PDB entry 1UJQ | X-ray diffraction, 2.10 A resolution | chains B and D of the 4 polymer chains in the assembly

== Chain B (and D) ==
Protein: Probable methylisocitrate lyase
Source organism: Salmonella enterica subsp. enterica serovar Typhimurium
Notes: EC 4.1.3.30; chain D of this document is another copy of the same molecule, construct and numbering; everything in this record applies to it too
Reference sequence: Q56062 (PRPB_SALTY); residues 2-295 here correspond to UniProt positions 1-294 (UniProt number = residue number - 1)
Sequence (305 residues; numbered -1 to 303; the number before each row is that of its first residue; numbers below 1 keep their minus sign (Met-1 is residue -1)):
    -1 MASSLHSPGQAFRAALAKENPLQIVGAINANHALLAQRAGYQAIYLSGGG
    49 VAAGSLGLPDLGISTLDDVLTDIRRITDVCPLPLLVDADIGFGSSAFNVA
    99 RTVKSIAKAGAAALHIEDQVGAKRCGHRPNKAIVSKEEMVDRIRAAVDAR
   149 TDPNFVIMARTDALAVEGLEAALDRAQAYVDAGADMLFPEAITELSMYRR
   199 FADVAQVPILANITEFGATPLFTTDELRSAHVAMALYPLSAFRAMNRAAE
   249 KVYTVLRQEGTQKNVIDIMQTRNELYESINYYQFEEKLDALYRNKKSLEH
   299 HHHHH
Not modelled in the structure: -1 to 4, 119-129, 284-303 (chain D: -1 to 3, 119-129, 283-303)
Sequence notes: cloning artifact (-1 to 1); expression tag (296-303)

== Interface between chain B and chain D ==
Contacting residue pairs - 12 pairs, chain B then chain D:
  Leu56(B) with Arg99(D)
  Leu59(B) with Phe95(D)
  Gly60(B) with Asn96(D)
  Ile61(B) with Phe95(D), hydrophobic; Arg99(D)
  Asp65(B) with Asp65(D)
  Phe95(B) with Leu59(D), hydrophobic; Ile61(D), hydrophobic
  Asn96(B) with Gly60(D), hydrogen bond (side chain-backbone); Ile61(D)
  Arg99(B) with Leu56(D); Ile61(D)
Other interface residues (no listed pair), chain D (9 interface residues in all): Leu54

== Summary ==
8 residues of chain B and 9 residues of chain D are in contact, with 1 hydrogen bond. Its one hydrogen-bonded
contact is Asn96(B)-Gly60(D).
Chain B and chain D are both Probable methylisocitrate lyase (Salmonella enterica subsp. enterica serovar
Typhimurium); the structure, Crystal structure of 2-methylisocitrate lyase (PrpB) from Salmonella enterica
serovar typhimurium, was determined by X-ray diffraction, deposited together with 1O5Q.
